Entry 9ECN (X-ray diffraction, 2.00 A resolution); this record covers chains C and D of the 6 polymer chains in the assembly.

== Chain C (and D) ==
Molecule: Methyl-coenzyme M reductase subunit beta
Organism: Methanosarcina acetivorans C2A
Notes: chain D of this document is another copy of the same molecule, construct and numbering; everything in this record applies to it too
Reference sequence: Q8THG7 (Q8THG7_METAC); residues 2001-2434 here correspond to UniProt positions 1-434 (UniProt number = residue number - 2000)
Amino-acid sequence (434 residues; each row starts with the number of its first residue):
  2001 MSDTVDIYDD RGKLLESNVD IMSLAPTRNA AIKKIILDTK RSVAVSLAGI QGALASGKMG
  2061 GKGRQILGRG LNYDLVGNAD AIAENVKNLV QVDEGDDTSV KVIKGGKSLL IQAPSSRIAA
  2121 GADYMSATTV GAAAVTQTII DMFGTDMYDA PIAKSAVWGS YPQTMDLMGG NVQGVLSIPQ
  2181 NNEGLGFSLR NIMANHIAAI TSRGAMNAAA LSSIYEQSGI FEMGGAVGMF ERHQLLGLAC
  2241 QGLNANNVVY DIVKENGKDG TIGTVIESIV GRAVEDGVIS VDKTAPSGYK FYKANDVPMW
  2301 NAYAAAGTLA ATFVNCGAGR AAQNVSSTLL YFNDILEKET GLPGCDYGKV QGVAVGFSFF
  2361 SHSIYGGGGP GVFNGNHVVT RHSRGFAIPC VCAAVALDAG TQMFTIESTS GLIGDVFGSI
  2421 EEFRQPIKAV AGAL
Unresolved in the structure: 2001, 2434
Ligand contacts:
  - factor 430 (F43): Phe2359, Ser2363, Ile2364, Tyr2365
  - Coenzyme B (TP7): Phe2359, Phe2360, Tyr2365, Gly2366, Gly2367, His2377, Val2378, Val2379

== How chain C and chain D interact ==
Residue-residue contacts (87):
  Pro2026(C) with Ala2120(D)
  Thr2027(C) with Val2092(D); Ser2116(D); Arg2117(D)
  Arg2028(C) with Val2092(D), hydrogen bond (side chain-backbone); Asp2093(D), salt bridge
  Lys2033(C) with Ser2116(D)
  Ile2036(C) with Ala2119(D); Ala2120(D)
  Lys2040(C) with Gly2121(D), hydrogen bond (side chain-backbone); Ala2122(D), hydrogen bond (side chain-backbone)
  Leu2089(C) with Val2227(D), hydrophobic; Gly2228(D)
  Val2092(C) with Thr2027(D); Arg2028(D), hydrogen bond (backbone-side chain)
  Asp2093(C) with Arg2028(D), salt bridge
  Ser2116(C) with Thr2027(D); Lys2033(D)
  Arg2117(C) with Thr2027(D)
  Ala2119(C) with Ile2036(D)
  Ala2120(C) with Pro2026(D); Ile2036(D); Leu2189(D)
  Gly2121(C) with Lys2040(D), hydrogen bond (backbone-side chain); Glu2222(D)
  Ala2122(C) with Lys2040(D), hydrogen bond (backbone-side chain); Asp2123(D); Tyr2124(D); Ser2188(D); Leu2189(D), hydrophobic; Glu2222(D), hydrogen bond (backbone-side chain)
  Asp2123(C) with Ala2122(D); Asp2123(D); Ser2188(D); Glu2222(D), hydrogen bond (backbone-side chain)
  Tyr2124(C) with Ala2122(D)
  Met2125(C) with Leu2185(D), hydrophobic
  Ser2126(C) with Glu2222(D)
  Thr2129(C) with Leu2185(D); Glu2222(D), hydrogen bond (side chain-backbone); Met2223(D); Gly2224(D), hydrogen bond (side chain-backbone)
  Val2130(C) with Phe2221(D); Gly2224(D); Val2227(D), hydrophobic
  Ala2133(C) with Gly2224(D); Val2227(D), hydrophobic
  Tyr2161(C) with Gly2184(D); Leu2185(D), hydrogen bond (side chain-backbone)
  Met2165(C) with Leu2185(D)
  Leu2167(C) with Leu2185(D), hydrophobic
  Ile2178(C) with Leu2185(D), hydrophobic
  Pro2179(C) with Pro2179(D), hydrophobic; Gln2180(D)
  Gln2180(C) with Pro2179(D); Gln2180(D); Asn2182(D), hydrogen bond (side chain-backbone); Glu2183(D); Gly2184(D)
  Asn2182(C) with Gln2180(D), hydrogen bond (backbone-side chain)
  Glu2183(C) with Gln2180(D)
  Gly2184(C) with Tyr2161(D); Gln2180(D)
  Leu2185(C) with Met2125(D), hydrophobic; Thr2129(D); Tyr2161(D), hydrogen bond (backbone-side chain); Met2165(D); Leu2167(D), hydrophobic; Ile2178(D), hydrophobic
  Ser2188(C) with Ala2122(D); Asp2123(D)
  Leu2189(C) with Ala2120(D); Ala2122(D), hydrophobic
  Phe2221(C) with Val2130(D)
  Glu2222(C) with Gly2121(D); Ala2122(D), hydrogen bond (side chain-backbone); Asp2123(D), hydrogen bond (side chain-backbone); Ser2126(D); Thr2129(D), hydrogen bond (backbone-side chain)
  Met2223(C) with Thr2129(D)
  Gly2224(C) with Thr2129(D), hydrogen bond (backbone-side chain); Val2130(D); Ala2133(D)
  Val2227(C) with Leu2089(D), hydrophobic; Val2130(D), hydrophobic; Ala2133(D), hydrophobic
  Gly2228(C) with Leu2089(D)
Other interface residues (no listed pair), chain C (47 interface residues in all): Ile2118, Ala2134, Gln2137, Trp2158, Gly2186, Ser2218, Phe2230
Other interface residues (no listed pair), chain D (48 interface residues in all): Ile2118, Ala2134, Gln2137, Trp2158, Gly2186, Phe2187, Ser2218, Phe2230

== Overview ==
47 residues of chain C and 48 residues of chain D are in contact, with 18 hydrogen bonds and 2 salt bridges.
Among the polar pairs are Arg2028(C)-Asp2093(D), Arg2028(C)-Val2092(D) and Lys2040(C)-Gly2121(D). Ligands of
chain C: factor 430 and Coenzyme B.
Chain C and chain D are both Methyl-coenzyme M reductase subunit beta (Methanosarcina acetivorans C2A); the
structure, M. acetivorans MCR containing a 2-methylglutamine modification, was determined by X-ray diffraction
(same publication as 9CCB).
